8HYJ - chains B and J of the 16 polymer chains in the assembly; structure by electron microscopy, 4.30 A resolution (low resolution: residue-level contacts below are approximate; hydrogen-bond / salt-bridge calls are withheld).

[Chain B]
Protein: DNA-directed RNA polymerases IV and V subunit 2
Source organism: Arabidopsis thaliana
Notes: EC 2.7.7.6
UniProt: Q9LK40 (NRPD2_ARATH); residue numbers follow UniProt; this construct covers 1-1172
Chain sequence (1172 residues; numbered 1 to 1172; the number before each row is that of its first residue):
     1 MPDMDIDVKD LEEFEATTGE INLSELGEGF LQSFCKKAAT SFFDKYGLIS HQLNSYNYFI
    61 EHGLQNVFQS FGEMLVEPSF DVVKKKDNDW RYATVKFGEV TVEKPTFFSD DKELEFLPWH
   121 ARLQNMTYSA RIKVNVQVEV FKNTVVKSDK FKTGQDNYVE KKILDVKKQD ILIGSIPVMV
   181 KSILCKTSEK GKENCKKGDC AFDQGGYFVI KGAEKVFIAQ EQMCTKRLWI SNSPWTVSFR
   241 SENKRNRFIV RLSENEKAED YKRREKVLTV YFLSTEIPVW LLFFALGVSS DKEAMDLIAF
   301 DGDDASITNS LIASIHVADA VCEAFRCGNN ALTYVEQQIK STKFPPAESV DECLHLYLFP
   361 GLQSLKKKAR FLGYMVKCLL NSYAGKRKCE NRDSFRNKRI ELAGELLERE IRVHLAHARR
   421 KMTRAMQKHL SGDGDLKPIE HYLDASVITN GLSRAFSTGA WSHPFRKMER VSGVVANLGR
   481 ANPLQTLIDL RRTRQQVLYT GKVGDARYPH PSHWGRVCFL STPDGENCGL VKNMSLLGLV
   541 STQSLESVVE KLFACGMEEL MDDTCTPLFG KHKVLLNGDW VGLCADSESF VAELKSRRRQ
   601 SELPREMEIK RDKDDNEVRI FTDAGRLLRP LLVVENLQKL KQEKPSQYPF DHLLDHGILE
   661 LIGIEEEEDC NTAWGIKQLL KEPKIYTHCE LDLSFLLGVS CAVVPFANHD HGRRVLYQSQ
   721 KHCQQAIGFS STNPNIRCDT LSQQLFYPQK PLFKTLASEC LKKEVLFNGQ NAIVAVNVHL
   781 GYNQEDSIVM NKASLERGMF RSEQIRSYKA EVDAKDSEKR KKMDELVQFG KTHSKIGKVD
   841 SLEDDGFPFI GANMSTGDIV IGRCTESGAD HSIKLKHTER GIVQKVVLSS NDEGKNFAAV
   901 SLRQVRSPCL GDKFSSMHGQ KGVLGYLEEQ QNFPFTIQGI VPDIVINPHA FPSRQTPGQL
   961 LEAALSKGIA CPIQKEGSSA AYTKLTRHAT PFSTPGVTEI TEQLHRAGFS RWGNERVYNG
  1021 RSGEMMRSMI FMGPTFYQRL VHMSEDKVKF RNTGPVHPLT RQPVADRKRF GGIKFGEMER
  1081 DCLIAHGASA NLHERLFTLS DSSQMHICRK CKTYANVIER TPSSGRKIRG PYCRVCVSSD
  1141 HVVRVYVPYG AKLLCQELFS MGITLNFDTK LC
Not modelled in the structure: 1-21, 80-89, 142-169, 433-436, 498-504, 644-646, 814-826, 834-838, 865-870, 975-981, 1117-1129, 1172
UniProt features mapped onto this chain:
  - zinc finger: Cys1108 to Cys1136 (C4-type)
  - binding site (Mg(2+)): Asp786
  - binding site (Zn(2+)): Cys1108, Cys1111, Cys1133, Cys1136
From the paper describing this entry:
  - binding site for the 48-nt DNA strand: Lys215, Arg454, Ser457, Asn477
  - binding site for the 48-nt DNA strand: Arg240, Phe344
  - binding site for the 30-nt RNA strand: Asn527, Lys721, Gln724, Gln725, Lys921, His1057

[Chain J]
Protein: DNA-directed RNA polymerases II, IV and V subunit 10
Source organism: Arabidopsis thaliana
UniProt: Q8LFJ6 (NRPBA_ARATH); residues 1-71 here = UniProt positions 1-71
Chain sequence (71 residues; each row starts with the number of its first residue):
     1 MIIPVRCFTC GKVIGNKWDQ YLDLLQLDYT EGDALDALQL VRYCCRRMLM THVDLIEKLL
    61 NYNTLEKSDN S
Not modelled in the structure: 63-71
Bound ions: Zn2+: Cys7, Cys10, Cys44, Cys45
UniProt features mapped onto this chain:
  - binding site (Zn(2+)): Cys7, Cys10, Cys44, Cys45

[Interface between chain B and chain J]
Residue-residue contacts (48; chain B residue first):
  Cys195(B) - Tyr62(J)
  Asp199(B) - Tyr62(J)
  Ala201(B) - Lys58(J)
  Ala201(B) - Tyr62(J)
  Phe202(B) - Lys58(J)
  Phe729(B) - Val53(J)
  Phe729(B) - Leu55(J)
  Thr732(B) - Lys58(J)
  Thr732(B) - Leu59(J)
  Thr732(B) - Tyr62(J)
  Asn733(B) - Tyr62(J)
  Phe746(B) - Met1(J)
  Tyr747(B) - Ile2(J)
  Tyr747(B) - Pro4(J)
  Pro748(B) - Met1(J)
  Pro748(B) - Val53(J)
  Gln749(B) - Phe8(J)
  Gln749(B) - Thr51(J)
  Lys750(B) - Met50(J)
  Lys750(B) - Thr51(J)
  Leu752(B) - Thr51(J)
  Gln770(B) - Phe8(J)
  Asn771(B) - Arg47(J)
  Ile773(B) - Thr9(J)
  Ile773(B) - Cys44(J)
  Ala793(B) - Phe8(J)
  Ser794(B) - Phe8(J)
  Arg797(B) - Arg6(J)
  Arg797(B) - Cys7(J)
  Arg797(B) - Phe8(J)
  Arg797(B) - Thr9(J)
  Arg797(B) - Gly11(J)
  Gly798(B) - Phe8(J)
  Met799(B) - Phe8(J)
  Gln930(B) - Thr9(J)
  Gln938(B) - Arg42(J)
  Ile940(B) - Tyr43(J)
  Val941(B) - Thr9(J)
  Asp943(B) - Thr9(J)
  Asp943(B) - Arg47(J)
  Lys967(B) - Tyr43(J)
  Ala970(B) - Tyr43(J)
  Ala970(B) - Arg46(J)
  Cys971(B) - Tyr43(J)
  Pro972(B) - Val41(J)
  Pro972(B) - Arg46(J)
  Tyr982(B) - Gly32(J)
  Phe1009(B) - Tyr43(J)
Other interface residues (no listed pair), chain B (40 interface residues in all): Cys200, Pro734, Pro751, Ala772, Ile969, Arg987, Met1032, Pro1034
Other interface residues (no listed pair), chain J (25 interface residues in all): Cys10, Glu31, His52

[In short]
40 residues of chain B face 25 of chain J across their interface. The paper reports a binding site for the
48-nt DNA strand at Lys215(B), Arg454(B) and Ser457(B) among others; a binding site for the 30-nt RNA strand
at Asn527(B), Lys721(B) and Gln724(B) among others.
Here chain B is DNA-directed RNA polymerases IV and V subunit 2 and chain J is DNA-directed RNA polymerases
II, IV and V subunit 10, both from Arabidopsis thaliana. Entry 8HYJ (A cryo-EM structure of KTF1-bound
polymerase V transcription elongation complex) was determined by electron microscopy.
